3LZI - chains A and T of the 3 polymer chains in the assembly; structure by X-ray diffraction, 2.30 A resolution.

[Chain A]
Molecule: DNA polymerase
Organism: Enterobacteria phage RB69
Notes: EC 2.7.7.7
UniProt: Q38087 (DPOL_BPR69); residues 1-903 here = UniProt positions 1-903
Amino-acid sequence (903 residues; row label = number of the first residue in the row):
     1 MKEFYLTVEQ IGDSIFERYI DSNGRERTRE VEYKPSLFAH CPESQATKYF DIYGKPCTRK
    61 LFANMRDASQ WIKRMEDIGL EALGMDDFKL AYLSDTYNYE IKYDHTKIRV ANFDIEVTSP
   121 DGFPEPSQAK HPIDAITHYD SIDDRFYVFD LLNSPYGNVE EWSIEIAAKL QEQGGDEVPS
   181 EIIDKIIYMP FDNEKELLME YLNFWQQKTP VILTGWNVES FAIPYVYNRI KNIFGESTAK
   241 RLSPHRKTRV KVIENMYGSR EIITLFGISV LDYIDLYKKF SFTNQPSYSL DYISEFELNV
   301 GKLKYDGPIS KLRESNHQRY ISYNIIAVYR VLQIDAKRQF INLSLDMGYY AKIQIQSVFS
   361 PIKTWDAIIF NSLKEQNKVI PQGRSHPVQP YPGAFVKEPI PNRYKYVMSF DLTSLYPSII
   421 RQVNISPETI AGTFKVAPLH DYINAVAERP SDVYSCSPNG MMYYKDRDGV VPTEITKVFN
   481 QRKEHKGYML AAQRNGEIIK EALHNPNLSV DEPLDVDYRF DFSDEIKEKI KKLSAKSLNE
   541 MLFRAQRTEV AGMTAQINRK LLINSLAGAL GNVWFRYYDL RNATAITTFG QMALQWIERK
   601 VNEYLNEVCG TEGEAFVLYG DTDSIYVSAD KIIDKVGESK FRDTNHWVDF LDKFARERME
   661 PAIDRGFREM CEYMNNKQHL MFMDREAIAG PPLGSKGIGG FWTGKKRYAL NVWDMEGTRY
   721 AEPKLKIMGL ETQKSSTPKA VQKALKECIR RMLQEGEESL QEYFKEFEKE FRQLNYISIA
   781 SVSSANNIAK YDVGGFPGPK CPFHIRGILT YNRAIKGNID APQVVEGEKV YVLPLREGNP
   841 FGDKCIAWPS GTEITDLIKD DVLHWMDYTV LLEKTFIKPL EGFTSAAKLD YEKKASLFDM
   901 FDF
Construct notes: engineered mutation Ala222 (Asp in Q38087), Ala327 (Asp in Q38087), Ala567 (Tyr in Q38087)
Ion coordination: Ca2+ site 1 near Glu116 (its only coordinating residue here); Ca2+ site 2: Asp411, Leu412, Asp623 (together with 2'-deoxyadenosine 5'-triphosphate); Ca2+ site 3: Asp411, Asp623 (together with 2'-deoxyadenosine 5'-triphosphate); Ca2+ site 4: Asn505, Asn507, Lys531; Ca2+ site 5 near Glu716 (its only coordinating residue here)
Ligand contacts: 2'-deoxyadenosine 5'-triphosphate (DTP): Asp411, Leu412, Thr413, Ser414, Leu415, Tyr416, Pro417, Arg482, Lys486, Lys560, Leu561, Asn564, Thr622, Asp623
Swiss-Prot annotation at these positions:
  - region: Thr248 to Thr264 (Beta hairpin), Lys705 to Tyr708 (Binding of DNA in B-conformation), Leu897 to Phe903 (Interaction with the polymerase clamp)
  - binding site (Mg(2+)): Asp114, Glu116, Asp411, Leu412, Asp623
  - binding site (substrate): Ser414 to Tyr416, Arg482, Lys560
  - site: Asp621 (Optimization of metal coordination by the polymerase active site), Lys706 (Optimization of metal coordination by the polymerase active site), Asp714 (Essential for viral replication)
Reported in the primary citation:
  - mutagenesis - Y567A: increased catalytic activity on dAMP insertion opposite 8-oxoG
  - mutagenesis - L561A (700-fold): unchanged catalytic activity on dAMP insertion
  - mutagenesis - Y567A (20-fold): increased catalytic activity on A:8-oxoG
  - binding site for the 18-nt DNA strand (chain T): Gly568
  - conformationally variable residues: Ala567, Gly568, Ala569
  - mutagenesis - Y567A: increased catalytic activity on 2'-deoxyadenosine 5'-triphosphate
  - mutagenesis - L561A (700-fold): unchanged catalytic activity on 2'-deoxyadenosine 5'-triphosphate
  - mutagenesis - Y567A (5-fold): increased catalytic activity on dCMP insertion opposite 8-oxoG
  - mutagenesis - Y567A (60-fold): increased catalytic activity on C:8-oxoG

[Chain T]
Molecule: 18-nt DNA strand
Sequence (18 nucleotides; row label = number of the first residue in the row):
     1 TCAGGTAAGC AGTCCGCG
Modified positions: 8OG (8-oxo-2'-deoxy-guanosine-5'-monophosphate) at position 4

[Chain A / chain T interface]
Residue-residue contacts - 45 pairs, chain A then chain T:
  Lys89(A) with DT1(T), salt bridge to the phosphate
  Arg249(A) with DT1(T), salt bridge to the phosphate
  Lys251(A) with DT1(T), base contact; DC2(T), base contact
  Lys279(A) with 8OG_4(T), base contact
  Ser360(A) with DA3(T), phosphate contact; 8OG_4(T), hydrogen bond to the phosphate
  Pro361(A) with 8OG_4(T), phosphate contact
  Ile362(A) with DA3(T), phosphate contact; 8OG_4(T), hydrogen bond to the phosphate
  Tyr391(A) with DG5(T), hydrogen bond to the phosphate; DT6(T), sugar contact
  Pro392(A) with DT6(T), phosphate contact; DA7(T), phosphate contact
  Gly393(A) with DT6(T), hydrogen bond to the phosphate; DA7(T), hydrogen bond to the phosphate
  Ala394(A) with DA7(T), sugar contact
  Val396(A) with DA7(T), phosphate contact; DA8(T), phosphate contact
  Leu561(A) with 8OG_4(T), base contact
  Asn564(A) with 8OG_4(T), base contact
  Ser565(A) with 8OG_4(T), base contact
  Gly568(A) with 8OG_4(T), base contact; DG5(T), sugar contact
  Ala569(A) with 8OG_4(T), sugar contact
  Gly571(A) with DG5(T), sugar contact
  Asn572(A) with DA3(T), sugar contact; 8OG_4(T), hydrogen bond to the phosphate; DG5(T), hydrogen bond to the phosphate
  Trp574(A) with DA3(T), stacking on the base
  Lys705(A) with DA8(T), salt bridge to the phosphate; DG9(T), sugar contact
  Lys706(A) with DA7(T), base contact; DA8(T), sugar contact
  Arg707(A) with DG9(T), hydrogen bond to the phosphate; DC10(T), sugar contact
  Lys734(A) with DG9(T), base contact
  Pro799(A) with DC14(T), phosphate contact
  Lys800(A) with DT13(T), phosphate contact; DC14(T), hydrogen bond to the phosphate
  Cys801(A) with DT13(T), sugar contact
  Phe803(A) with DG12(T), sugar contact
  Lys844(A) with DT13(T), salt bridge to the phosphate
  Lys874(A) with DG12(T), salt bridge to the phosphate
  Lys878(A) with DA11(T), phosphate contact
Also at the interface, not in a pair above, chain A (37 interface residues in all): Phe359, Lys363, Pro390, Glu398, Glu731, Arg806

[Overview]
Chain A and chain T form an interface of 37 and 14 residues respectively; the contacts include 9 hydrogen
bonds, 5 salt bridges and 1 aromatic stacking contact. Among the polar pairs are Ser360(A)-8OG_4(T),
Ile362(A)-8OG_4(T) and Tyr391(A)-DG5(T). From the paper: a binding site for the 18-nt DNA strand (chain T) at
Gly568(A); Y567A of chain A increases catalytic activity on dAMP insertion opposite 8-oxoG.
Here chain A is DNA polymerase (Enterobacteria phage RB69) and chain T is an 18-nt DNA strand. Entry 3LZI
(RB69 DNA Polymerase (Y567A) ternary complex with dATP Opposite 7,8-dihydro-8-oxoguanine) was determined by
X-ray diffraction, deposited together with 3LZJ.
